Entry 5HCC (X-ray diffraction, 2.59 A resolution); this record covers chains B and A of the 4 polymer chains in the assembly.

# Chain B
Name: Complement C5
Organism: Homo sapiens
UniProt: P01031 (CO5_HUMAN); residues 19-674 here = UniProt positions 19-674
Chain sequence (656 residues; numbered 19 to 674; the number before each row is that of its first residue):
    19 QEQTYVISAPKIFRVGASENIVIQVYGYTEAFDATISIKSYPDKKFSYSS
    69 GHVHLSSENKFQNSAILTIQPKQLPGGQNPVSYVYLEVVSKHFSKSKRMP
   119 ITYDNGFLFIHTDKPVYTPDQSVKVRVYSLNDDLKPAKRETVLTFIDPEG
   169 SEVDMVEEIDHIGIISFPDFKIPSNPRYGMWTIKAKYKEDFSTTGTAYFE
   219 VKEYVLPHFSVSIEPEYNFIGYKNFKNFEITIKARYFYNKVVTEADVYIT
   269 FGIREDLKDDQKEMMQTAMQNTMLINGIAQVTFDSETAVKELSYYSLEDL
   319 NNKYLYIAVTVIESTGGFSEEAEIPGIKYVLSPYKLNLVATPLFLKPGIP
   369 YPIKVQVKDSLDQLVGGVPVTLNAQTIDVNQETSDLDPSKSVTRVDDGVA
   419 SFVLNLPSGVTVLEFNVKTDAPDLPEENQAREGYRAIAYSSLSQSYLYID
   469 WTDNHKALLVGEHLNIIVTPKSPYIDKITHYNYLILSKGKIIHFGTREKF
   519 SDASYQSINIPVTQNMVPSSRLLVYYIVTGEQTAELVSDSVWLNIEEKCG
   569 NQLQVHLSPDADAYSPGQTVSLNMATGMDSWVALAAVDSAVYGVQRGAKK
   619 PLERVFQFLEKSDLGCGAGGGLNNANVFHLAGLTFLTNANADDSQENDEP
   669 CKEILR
Unresolved in the structure: 19, 612-619
Cystine bridges: C634-C669

# Chain A
Name: Complement C5
Organism: Homo sapiens
UniProt: P01031 (CO5_HUMAN); numbering as in UniProt (aligned over 679-1676)
Chain sequence (998 residues; each row starts with the number of its first residue):
   679 LQKKIEEIAAKYKHSVVKKCCYDGACVNNDETCEQRAARISLGPRCIKAF
   729 TECCVVASQLRANISHKDMQLGRLHMKTLLPVSKPEIRSYFPESWLWEVH
   779 LVPRRKQLQFALPDSLTTWEIQGVGISNTGICVADTVKAKVFKDVFLEMN
   829 IPYSVVRGEQIQLKGTVYNYRTSGMQFCVKMSAVEGICTSESPVIDHQGT
   879 KSSKCVRQKVEGSSSHLVTFTVLPLEIGLHNINFSLETWFGKEILVKTLR
   929 VVPEGVKRESYSGVTLDPRGIYGTISRRKEFPYRIPLDLVPKTEIKRILS
   979 VKGLLVGEILSAVLSQEGINILTHLPKGSAEAELMSVVPVFYVFHYLETG
  1029 NHWNIFHSDPLIEKQKLKKKLKEGMLSIMSYRNADYSYSVWKGGSASTWL
  1079 TAFALRVLGQVNKYVEQNQNSICNSLLWLVENYQLDNGSFKENSQYQPIK
  1129 LQGTLPVEARENSLYLTAFTVIGIRKAFDICPLVKIDTALIKADNFLLEN
  1179 TLPAQSTFTLAISAYALSLGDKTHPQFRSIVSALKREALVKGNPPIYRFW
  1229 KDNLQHKDSSVPNTGTARMVETTAYALLTSLNLKDINYVNPVIKWLSEEQ
  1279 RYGGGFYSTQDTINAIEGLTEYSLLVKQLRLSMDIDVSYKHKGALHNYKM
  1329 TDKNFLGRPVEVLLNDDLIVSTGFGSGLATVHVTTVVHKTSTSEEVCSFY
  1379 LKIDTQDIEASHYRGYGNSDYKRIVACASYKPSREESSSGSSHAVMDISL
  1429 PTGISANEEDLKALVEGVDQLFTDYQIKDGHVILQLNSIPSSDFLCVRFR
  1479 IFELFEVGFLSPATFTVYEYHRPDKQCTMFYSTSNIKIQKVCEGAACKCV
  1529 EADCGQMQEELDLTISAETRKQTACKPEIAYAYKVSITSITVENVFVKYK
  1579 ATLLDIYKTGEAVAEKDSEITFIKKVTCTNAELVKGRQYLIMGKEALQIK
  1629 YNFSFRYIYPLDSLTWIEYWPRDTTCSSCQAFLANLDEFAEDIFLNGC
Unresolved in the structure: 874-878, 1389-1399
Cystine bridges: C698-C724, C699-C731, C711-C732, C856-C883, C866-C1527, C1101-C1159, C1375-C1505, C1405-C1474, C1520-C1525, C1532-C1606, C1553-C1676, C1654-C1657
Covalently attached groups: cysteine (CYS) linked to C704; N-acetylglucosamine (NAG) linked to N911
Residues lining bound ligands:
  - cysteine (CYS): Y700, R751, K755, A1441
  - 1,4-diethylene dioxide (DIO): F1019, Y1020, H1023, Q1088, K1154, E1295, E1299
Reported in the primary citation:
  - conformationally variable residues: R751

# Interface between chain B and chain A
Inter-chain disulfides: C567(B)-C810(A)
Contacting residue pairs (178):
  H129(B) with W775(A)
  D131(B) with S772(A), hydrogen bond; W775(A)
  K132(B) with F769(A); P770(A), hydrogen bond (side chain-backbone); E771(A); S772(A)
  T136(B) with I765(A); Y768(A)
  Q139(B) with Y768(A); F769(A), hydrogen bond (side chain-backbone)
  K142(B) with S772(A); W775(A)
  V143(B) with W775(A)
  R144(B) with W775(A)
  Y146(B) with V802(A)
  L152(B) with G808(A)
  K153(B) with N806(A)
  P154(B) with S805(A)
  D165(B) with M1057(A)
  S169(B) with R1060(A), hydrogen bond
  V171(B) with L1054(A), hydrophobic
  D172(B) with K1050(A), salt bridge
  I180(B) with I804(A)
  I182(B) with V777(A), hydrophobic; I804(A), hydrophobic
  D187(B) with K1047(A), hydrogen bond (backbone-side chain)
  F188(B) with L1054(A), hydrophobic
  K189(B) with E1051(A)
  P191(B) with L1054(A), hydrophobic
  N193(B) with S1058(A), hydrogen bond (backbone-side chain); Y1059(A), hydrogen bond; K1070(A), hydrogen bond
  P194(B) with S1058(A); K1070(A), hydrogen bond (backbone-side chain)
  R195(B) with M1057(A), hydrogen bond (side chain-backbone); S1058(A); R1060(A), hydrogen bond (side chain-backbone)
  Y196(B) with P763(A), hydrophobic; K1070(A)
  G197(B) with P763(A)
  K220(B) with E764(A); I765(A)
  E221(B) with K762(A), salt bridge; P763(A), hydrogen bond (backbone-backbone); E764(A); I765(A), hydrogen bond (backbone-backbone)
  Y222(B) with I765(A); R766(A); S767(A); Y768(A)
  V223(B) with E764(A); I765(A), hydrogen bond (backbone-backbone); R766(A)
  P225(B) with R766(A)
  F255(B) with Y846(A)
  Y256(B) with Y846(A), hydrophobic; S893(A), hydrogen bond (backbone-side chain)
  N257(B) with N847(A); Y848(A); S891(A); S892(A), hydrogen bond (side chain-backbone)
  K258(B) with S893(A)
  D264(B) with Q748(A)
  Y266(B) with K745(A); Q748(A), hydrogen bond; L752(A), hydrophobic
  M282(B) with T756(A)
  Q284(B) with Q680(A); E684(A); H753(A), hydrogen bond; L757(A)
  M287(B) with H753(A)
  N289(B) with K745(A)
  I330(B) with Q748(A)
  E338(B) with R766(A), salt bridge
  C567(B) with C810(A), disulfide
  G568(B) with T807(A)
  N569(B) with S805(A), hydrogen bond; T807(A); C810(A)
  Q570(B) with C810(A)
  L571(B) with G801(A); V802(A); G803(A); C810(A); A812(A), hydrophobic
  V573(B) with D813(A)
  L575(B) with A817(A), hydrophobic
  A581(B) with K818(A)
  Y582(B) with L790(A), hydrophobic; A817(A), hydrophobic; K818(A), hydrogen bond (backbone-backbone); V819(A); F820(A), hydrogen bond (backbone-backbone)
  S583(B) with V819(A)
  G585(B) with L790(A), hydrogen bond (backbone-backbone); P791(A); D792(A)
  Q586(B) with A789(A); L790(A), hydrogen bond (backbone-backbone)
  T587(B) with F788(A)
  V588(B) with Q787(A); F788(A), hydrogen bond (backbone-backbone); L790(A), hydrophobic
  S589(B) with Q785(A), hydrogen bond; L786(A); Q787(A)
  L590(B) with L774(A), hydrophobic; Q785(A); L786(A), hydrogen bond (backbone-backbone); F788(A), hydrophobic
  N591(B) with K784(A); Q785(A), hydrogen bond
  M592(B) with V780(A), hydrophobic; R783(A); K784(A), hydrogen bond (backbone-backbone); L786(A), hydrophobic
  A593(B) with R782(A)
  T594(B) with V780(A); R782(A), hydrogen bond (backbone-backbone)
  G595(B) with R782(A), hydrogen bond (backbone-side chain)
  M596(B) with R782(A); T807(A)
  D597(B) with V780(A); P781(A); R782(A)
  S598(B) with H778(A); L779(A); V780(A), hydrogen bond (backbone-backbone); G803(A); I804(A), hydrogen bond (side chain-backbone); S805(A)
  W599(B) with V777(A), hydrophobic; H778(A); L779(A), hydrophobic; V802(A); G803(A); I804(A), hydrogen bond (backbone-backbone)
  V600(B) with E776(A); V777(A); H778(A), hydrogen bond (backbone-backbone); V780(A), hydrophobic; V802(A)
  A601(B) with E776(A); Q800(A); G801(A); V802(A), hydrogen bond (backbone-backbone)
  L602(B) with L774(A); W775(A); E776(A), hydrogen bond (backbone-backbone); Q800(A); G801(A)
  A603(B) with W773(A); L774(A); W775(A), hydrophobic; E798(A); I799(A); Q800(A), hydrogen bond (backbone-backbone)
  A604(B) with S772(A); W773(A), hydrogen bond (backbone-backbone); L774(A), hydrophobic; W797(A); E798(A)
  V605(B) with S772(A); W797(A); E798(A), hydrogen bond (backbone-backbone)
  D606(B) with F769(A); P770(A); T795(A); T796(A); W797(A)
  S607(B) with T796(A), hydrogen bond (side chain-backbone); E798(A)
  A608(B) with F769(A)
  V609(B) with F769(A), hydrophobic
  Y610(B) with E798(A); Q800(A), hydrogen bond
Also at the interface, not in a pair above, chain B (95 interface residues in all): F127, T130, V134, L148, E170, G181, S184, P186, L224, T328, F336, Q572, D580, P584, V623
Also at the interface, not in a pair above, chain A (85 interface residues in all): L749, S793, I809, V811, V815, K816, T844, S1055, N1096, F1480

# Overview
The interface between chain B and chain A involves 95 residues on one side and 85 on the other, with 1
disulfide bond, 41 hydrogen bonds and 3 salt bridges. Polar contacts include D172(B)-K1050(A), E221(B)-K762(A)
and E338(B)-R766(A). Chain A binds cysteine and 1,4-diethylene dioxide. Covalently linked N-acetylglucosamine:
at N911(A). The paper reports conformational variability at R751(A).
Chain B is Complement C5 and chain A is Complement C5, both from Homo sapiens; the structure, Ternary complex
of human Complement C5 with Ornithodoros moubata OmCI and Dermacentor andersoni RaCI3, was determined by X-ray
diffraction, deposited together with 5HCD and 5HCE.
